Entry 6E7D (X-ray diffraction, 2.90 A resolution); this record covers chains D and J of the 12 polymer chains in the assembly.

Chain D (and J):
Protein: C-type lectin domain family 2 member D
From: Mus musculus
Notes: chain J of this document is another copy of the same molecule, construct and numbering; everything in this record applies to it too
Reference sequence: Q91V08 (CLC2D_MOUSE); residues 74-194 here = UniProt positions 74-194
Amino-acid sequence (124 residues; row label = number of the first residue in the row):
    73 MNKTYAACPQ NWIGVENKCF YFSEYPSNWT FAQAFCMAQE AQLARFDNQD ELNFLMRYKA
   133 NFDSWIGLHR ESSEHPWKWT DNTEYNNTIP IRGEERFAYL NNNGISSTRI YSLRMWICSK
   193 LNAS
Disordered / not traced: 73-75 (chain J: 195-196)
Construct notes: initiating methionine (73); expression tag (195-196)
UniProt features mapped onto this chain:
  - glycosylation: Asn100 (N-linked (GlcNAc...) asparagine)
Disulfide bonds: Cys80-Cys91, Cys108-Cys190

Chain D / chain J interface:
Residue-residue contacts - 20 pairs, chain D then chain J:
  Gln121(D) with Asn83(J); Tyr93(J); Gln111(J)
  Asp122(D) with Asn83(J)
  Asn125(D) with Tyr93(J), hydrogen bond; Tyr97(J), hydrogen bond; Phe107(J)
  Met128(D) with Tyr97(J); Phe103(J), hydrophobic
  Arg129(D) with Glu96(J); Tyr97(J)
  Thr160(D) with Ala110(J)
  Ile161(D) with Ala110(J), hydrophobic
  Arg164(D) with Thr102(J)
  Asn174(D) with Asn100(J), hydrogen bond (backbone-side chain); Phe103(J)
  Asn175(D) with Asn100(J), hydrogen bond; Thr102(J); Phe103(J)
  Gly176(D) with Phe103(J)
Other interface residues (no listed pair), chain J (13 interface residues in all): Trp84, Ala106, Tyr183

Overview:
The interface between chain D and chain J involves 11 residues on one side and 13 on the other, with 4
hydrogen bonds. Among the polar pairs are Asn125(D)-Tyr93(J), Asn125(D)-Tyr97(J) and Asn174(D)-Asn100(J).
Both chains are C-type lectin domain family 2 member D (Mus musculus). Entry 6E7D (Structure of the inhibitory
NKR-P1B receptor bound to the host-encoded ligand, Clr-b) was determined by X-ray diffraction.
